Entry 8XB6 (electron microscopy, 3.70 A resolution); this record covers chains G and O of the 22 polymer chains in the assembly.

Chain G:
Molecule: Portal protein
Source organism: Acinetobacter phage SH-Ab 15497
Reference sequence: A0A2H5BHC5 (A0A2H5BHC5_BPSHA); residue numbers follow UniProt; this construct covers 1-506
Chain sequence (506 residues; each row starts with the number of its first residue):
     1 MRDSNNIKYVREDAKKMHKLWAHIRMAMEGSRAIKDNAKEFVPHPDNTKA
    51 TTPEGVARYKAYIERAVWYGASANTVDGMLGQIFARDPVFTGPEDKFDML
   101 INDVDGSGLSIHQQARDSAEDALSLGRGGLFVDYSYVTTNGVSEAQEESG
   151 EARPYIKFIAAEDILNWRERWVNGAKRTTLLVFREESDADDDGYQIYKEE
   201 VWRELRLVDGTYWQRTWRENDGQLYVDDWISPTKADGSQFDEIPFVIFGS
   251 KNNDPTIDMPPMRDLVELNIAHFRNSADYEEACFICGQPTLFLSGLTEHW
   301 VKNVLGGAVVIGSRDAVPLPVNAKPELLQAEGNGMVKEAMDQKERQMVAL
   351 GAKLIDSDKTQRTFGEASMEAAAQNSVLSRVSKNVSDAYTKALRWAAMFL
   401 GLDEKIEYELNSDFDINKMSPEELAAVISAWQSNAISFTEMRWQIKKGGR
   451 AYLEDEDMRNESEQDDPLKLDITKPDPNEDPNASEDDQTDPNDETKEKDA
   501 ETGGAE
Disordered / not traced: 1-7, 136-151, 469-506

Chain O:
Molecule: Major capsid protein
Source organism: Acinetobacter phage SH-Ab 15497
Reference sequence: A0A2H5BHF7 (A0A2H5BHF7_BPSHA); numbering as in UniProt (aligned over 1-321)
Chain sequence (321 residues; row label = number of the first residue in the row):
     1 MALSDLQVFNDWAYKTMSEVLDQQVELFNGATRGAIILRSAGNTGDLSEA
    51 AFWAKIQGLVRPRDPYSNADVAAKDLRQLVDNTIKVASGTPPINIPPSML
   101 RWIQKNPQEAGAVIGQQLAGDTMQDMLNNGLAAGKAAFTAGGAVHDISAA
   151 GTGLMTQRAFNAAQRIFGDRSTDIQVWVSHSSPLFDLYDNALANAEQLYV
   201 FGTVNVRADAFGRPIIITDSPALVSGAAETLRHSTLGLTTGAILIEQNQD
   251 FDSTVVDGTGKQNITRQYQAEWSYNLGVNGYAYDIATGGKAPNPTALATA
   301 ANWDKISTSIKDTGGVVLVTK
Disordered / not traced: 1

How chain G and chain O interact:
Residue-residue contacts - 28 pairs, chain G then chain O:
  Ala22(G) with Phe9(O), hydrophobic
  Met26(G) with Phe9(O), hydrophobic; Trp12(O), hydrophobic
  Glu29(G) with Asp11(O)
  Ala33(G) with Trp12(O)
  Asp36(G) with Trp12(O); Lys105(O)
  Asn37(G) with Trp12(O); Lys105(O)
  Ala38(G) with Lys105(O)
  Lys39(G) with Arg101(O), hydrogen bond (side chain-backbone); Trp102(O); Lys105(O)
  Tyr59(G) with Arg101(O)
  Glu162(G) with Val8(O)
  Arg184(G) with Asp5(O), salt bridge; Val8(O)
  Asp191(G) with Glu26(O)
  Gln195(G) with Val25(O); Glu26(O), hydrogen bond; Met123(O)
  Tyr197(G) with Glu26(O), hydrogen bond
  Lys198(G) with Leu3(O)
  Glu200(G) with Leu3(O); Asp5(O)
  Glu219(G) with Leu3(O)
  Asp221(G) with Ala2(O)
  Gly222(G) with Ala2(O)
Other interface residues (no listed pair), chain G (25 interface residues in all): Arg32, Lys35, Lys60, Ile63, Asp192, Ile196
Other interface residues (no listed pair), chain O (19 interface residues in all): Asn10, Asn29, Ser98, Met99, Gln108, Gln116

Overview:
25 residues of chain G face 19 of chain O across their interface, with 3 hydrogen bonds and 1 salt bridge.
Polar pairs include Arg184(G)-Asp5(O), Lys39(G)-Arg101(O) and Gln195(G)-Glu26(O).
Chain G is Portal protein and chain O is Major capsid protein, both from Acinetobacter phage SH-Ab 15497; the
structure, Portal-vertex of SH-Ab15497 in C1 symmetry, was determined by electron microscopy.
